PDB entry 1UIR | X-ray diffraction, 2.00 A resolution | chains A and B

== Chain A (and B) ==
Molecule: Polyamine Aminopropyltransferase
From: Thermus thermophilus
Notes: EC 2.5.1.16, 2.5.1.22; chain B of this document is another copy of the same molecule, construct and numbering; everything in this record applies to it too
Reference sequence: P83816 (P83816_THETH); residue numbers follow UniProt; this construct covers 1-314
Sequence (314 residues; each row starts with the number of its first residue):
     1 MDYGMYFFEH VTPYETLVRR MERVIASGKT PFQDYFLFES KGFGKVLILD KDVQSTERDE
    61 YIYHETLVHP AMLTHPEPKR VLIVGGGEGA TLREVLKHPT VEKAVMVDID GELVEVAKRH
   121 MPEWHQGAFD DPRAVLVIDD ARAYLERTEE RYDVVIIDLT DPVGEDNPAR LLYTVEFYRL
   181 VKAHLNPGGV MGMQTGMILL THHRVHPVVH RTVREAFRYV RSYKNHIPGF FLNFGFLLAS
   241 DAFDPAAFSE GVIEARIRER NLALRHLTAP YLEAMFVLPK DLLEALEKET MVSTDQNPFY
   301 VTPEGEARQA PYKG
Disordered / not traced: 201-203, 313-314 (chain B: 314)

== Chain A / chain B interface ==
Residue-residue contacts (74):
  M1(A) - T16(B)
  F8(A) - M1(B)  hydrophobic
  V11(A) - F231(B)  hydrophobic
  Y14(A) - V18(B)
  Y14(A) - R19(B)
  Y14(A) - R20(B)  hydrogen bond (backbone-backbone)
  Y14(A) - K41(B)
  Y14(A) - G42(B)
  E15(A) - V18(B)
  E15(A) - F43(B)
  E15(A) - F231(B)
  T16(A) - M1(B)
  T16(A) - T16(B)
  T16(A) - L17(B)
  T16(A) - V18(B)  hydrogen bond (backbone-backbone)
  L17(A) - T16(B)
  L17(A) - L17(B)  hydrophobic
  V18(A) - Y14(B)
  V18(A) - E15(B)
  V18(A) - T16(B)  hydrogen bond (backbone-backbone)
  V18(A) - V18(B)  hydrophobic
  R19(A) - Y14(B)
  R20(A) - Y14(B)  hydrogen bond (backbone-backbone)
  K41(A) - Y14(B)
  G42(A) - Y14(B)
  G42(A) - T201(B)
  G42(A) - H202(B)
  F43(A) - E15(B)
  F43(A) - L199(B)  hydrophobic
  F43(A) - T201(B)
  F43(A) - H202(B)
  R58(A) - T201(B)
  Y61(A) - D281(B)  hydrogen bond
  I62(A) - D281(B)
  L199(A) - F43(B)  hydrophobic
  L200(A) - F43(B)  hydrophobic
  L200(A) - R58(B)
  K224(A) - Y271(B)  hydrogen bond
  H226(A) - H226(B)
  H226(A) - N233(B)  hydrogen bond
  F231(A) - V11(B)  hydrophobic
  F231(A) - E15(B)
  F231(A) - F231(B)
  F231(A) - L232(B)  hydrophobic
  L232(A) - H226(B)
  L232(A) - F231(B)  hydrophobic
  N233(A) - H226(B)
  L264(A) - K280(B)  hydrogen bond (backbone-side chain)
  R265(A) - K280(B)
  R265(A) - D281(B)  hydrogen bond (backbone-backbone)
  H266(A) - P279(B)
  H266(A) - K280(B)  hydrogen bond (backbone-backbone)
  H266(A) - D281(B)  salt bridge
  T268(A) - K280(B)
  P270(A) - V277(B)
  Y271(A) - K224(B)  hydrogen bond
  Y271(A) - V277(B)
  Y271(A) - L278(B)
  Y271(A) - P279(B)
  A274(A) - V277(B)  hydrophobic
  V277(A) - P270(B)
  V277(A) - Y271(B)
  V277(A) - A274(B)  hydrophobic
  L278(A) - Y271(B)
  P279(A) - H266(B)
  P279(A) - Y271(B)
  K280(A) - L264(B)  hydrogen bond (side chain-backbone)
  K280(A) - R265(B)
  K280(A) - H266(B)  hydrogen bond (backbone-backbone)
  K280(A) - T268(B)
  D281(A) - Y61(B)  hydrogen bond
  D281(A) - I62(B)
  D281(A) - R265(B)  hydrogen bond (backbone-backbone)
  D281(A) - H266(B)  salt bridge
Other interface residues (no listed pair), chain A (39 interface residues in all): T12, E22, P228, L267
Other interface residues (no listed pair), chain B (39 interface residues in all): F8, P13, P228, L267

== In short ==
The chain A/chain B interface involves 39 residues from each chain, with 15 hydrogen bonds and 2 salt bridges.
Among the polar pairs are H266(A)-D281(B), Y61(A)-D281(B) and K224(A)-Y271(B).
Both chains are Polyamine Aminopropyltransferase (Thermus thermophilus). Entry 1UIR (Crystal Structure of
Polyamine Aminopropyltransfease from Thermus thermophilus) was determined by X-ray diffraction (same
publication as 3ANX).
